Entry 9JK6 (electron microscopy, 3.00 A resolution); this record covers chains D and E of the 6 polymer chains in the assembly.

== Chain D (and E) ==
Molecule: Vang-like protein 1
Source organism: Homo sapiens
Notes: chain E of this document is another copy of the same molecule, construct and numbering; everything in this record applies to it too
Reference sequence: Q8TAA9 (VANG1_HUMAN); residue numbers follow UniProt; this construct covers 1-524
Amino-acid sequence (530 residues; each row starts with the number of its first residue; numbers below 1 keep their minus sign (Gly-5 is residue -5)):
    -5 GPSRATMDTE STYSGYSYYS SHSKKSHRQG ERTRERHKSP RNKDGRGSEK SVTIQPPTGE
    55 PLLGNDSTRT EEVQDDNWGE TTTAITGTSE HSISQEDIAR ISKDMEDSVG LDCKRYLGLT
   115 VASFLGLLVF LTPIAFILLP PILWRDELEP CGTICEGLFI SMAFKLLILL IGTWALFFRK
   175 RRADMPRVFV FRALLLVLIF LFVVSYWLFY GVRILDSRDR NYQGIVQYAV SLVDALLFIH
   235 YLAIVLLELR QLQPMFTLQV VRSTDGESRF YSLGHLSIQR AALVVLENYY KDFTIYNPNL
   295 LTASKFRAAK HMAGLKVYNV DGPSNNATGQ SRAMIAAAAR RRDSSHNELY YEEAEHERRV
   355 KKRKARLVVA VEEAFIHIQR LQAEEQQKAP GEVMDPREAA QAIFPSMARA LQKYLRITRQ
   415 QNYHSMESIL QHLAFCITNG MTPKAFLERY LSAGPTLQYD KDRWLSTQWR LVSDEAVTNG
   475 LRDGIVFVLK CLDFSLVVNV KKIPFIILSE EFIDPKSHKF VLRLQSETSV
Not modelled in the structure: -5 to 113, 309-328, 376-385, 520-524
Disulfide bonds: Cys145-Cys149
Differences from the reference sequence: expression tag (-5 to 0)
Curated features (UniProtKB/Swiss-Prot):
  - modified residue (Phosphoserine): Ser86, Ser88
Reported in the primary citation:
  - disease-associated variants - I136N, F153S, R274Q, F440V: decreased stability (proposed by the authors, not directly observed)
  - self-association interface (contacts with another copy of this molecule): Val239

== How chain D and chain E interact ==
Pairs across the interface - 150 pairs, chain D then chain E:
  Thr147(D) with Phe203(E); Asp213(E), hydrogen bond
  Ile148(D) with Asn215(E); Gly218(E)
  Glu150(D) with Phe203(E); Arg207(E), salt bridge
  Gly151(D) with Phe203(E); Tyr222(E)
  Ile154(D) with Tyr200(E), hydrophobic; Phe203(E), hydrophobic
  Ser155(D) with Tyr200(E)
  Phe158(D) with Leu195(E); Phe196(E), hydrophobic; Ser199(E)
  Leu161(D) with Leu192(E), hydrophobic
  Ile162(D) with Phe232(E); Ile233(E), hydrophobic; Leu236(E), hydrophobic
  Ile165(D) with Leu236(E), hydrophobic
  Gly166(D) with Leu236(E)
  Ala169(D) with Leu240(E), hydrophobic; Arg244(E), hydrogen bond (backbone-side chain)
  Leu170(D) with Val239(E), hydrophobic; Leu243(E); Arg244(E)
  Arg173(D) with Arg244(E); Gln247(E), hydrogen bond; His269(E)
  Arg175(D) with Phe499(E)
  Arg176(D) with Gln247(E); Pro248(E), hydrogen bond (side chain-backbone); Met249(E); Ile497(E); Phe499(E); Ile500(E)
  Ala177(D) with Phe499(E); Ile500(E)
  Asp178(D) with Phe499(E); Ile500(E), hydrogen bond (backbone-backbone); Ile501(E); Leu502(E), hydrogen bond (backbone-backbone)
  Pro180(D) with Leu502(E); Glu504(E)
  Arg181(D) with Glu504(E), salt bridge; Phe506(E)
  Gln221(D) with Gln221(E)
  Leu231(D) with Phe232(E), hydrophobic
  Phe232(D) with Phe232(E), hydrophobic
  His234(D) with Tyr235(E)
  Tyr235(D) with Tyr235(E)
  Ile238(D) with Tyr235(E); Leu243(E), hydrophobic
  Glu242(D) with Leu243(E)
  Leu243(D) with Leu243(E), hydrophobic
  Leu277(D) with Leu502(E), hydrophobic
  Leu280(D) with Ile500(E), hydrophobic; Leu502(E), hydrophobic
  Glu281(D) with Pro248(E)
  Lys285(D) with Phe264(E); Ser266(E), hydrogen bond
  Met306(D) with Leu518(E); Gln519(E)
  Lys355(D) with Tyr344(E)
  Lys356(D) with Asn341(E)
  Ala359(D) with Leu343(E), hydrophobic; Tyr344(E), hydrophobic
  Arg360(D) with Arg336(E); Asp337(E), hydrogen bond (side chain-backbone); Asn341(E), hydrogen bond
  Val362(D) with Leu343(E), hydrophobic
  Val363(D) with Arg336(E); Leu343(E), hydrophobic
  Ala364(D) with Arg336(E)
  Glu366(D) with Ser298(E); Arg301(E)
  Glu367(D) with His305(E), salt bridge; Arg336(E), salt bridge
  Ile370(D) with Ala302(E), hydrophobic; His305(E); Met306(E), hydrophobic
  His371(D) with His305(E)
  Ser400(D) with Ile329(E); Ala333(E); Arg336(E), hydrogen bond (backbone-side chain)
  Arg403(D) with Ala333(E), hydrogen bond (side chain-backbone); Arg334(E); Asp337(E), salt bridge
  Phe429(D) with Val480(E), hydrophobic; Val491(E), hydrophobic
  Asn433(D) with Val491(E)
  Met435(D) with Val255(E), hydrophobic; Ser257(E)
  Thr436(D) with Ser257(E), hydrogen bond (backbone-backbone); Thr258(E), hydrogen bond (side chain-backbone)
  Lys438(D) with Asp259(E)
  Ala439(D) with Gly260(E)
  Glu442(D) with Gly260(E); Ser262(E), hydrogen bond
  Pro449(D) with Phe264(E), hydrophobic
  Leu451(D) with Thr251(E); Lys495(E)
  Gln452(D) with Phe264(E)
  Trp458(D) with Pro498(E), hydrophobic
  Ser460(D) with Pro498(E); Phe499(E), hydrogen bond (side chain-backbone); Ile500(E); Ile501(E), hydrogen bond (backbone-backbone)
  Trp463(D) with Ile500(E); Ile501(E), hydrogen bond (backbone-backbone); Leu502(E); Ser503(E), hydrogen bond (backbone-backbone)
  Arg464(D) with Ser503(E); Glu505(E), salt bridge
  Leu465(D) with Ser503(E), hydrogen bond (backbone-backbone); Glu504(E); Glu505(E)
  Val466(D) with Glu505(E); Ile507(E), hydrophobic
  Val471(D) with Glu504(E)
  Leu483(D) with Leu502(E), hydrophobic
  Lys484(D) with Glu505(E), salt bridge; Ile507(E)
  His512(D) with Arg374(E); Pro390(E); Thr432(E), hydrogen bond (side chain-backbone)
  Lys513(D) with Leu375(E); Val387(E); Met388(E)
  Phe514(D) with Ile372(E), hydrophobic; Gln373(E); Arg374(E); Leu375(E), hydrophobic; Glu386(E); Val387(E); Met388(E), hydrogen bond (backbone-backbone); Ala393(E), hydrophobic; Ile431(E), hydrophobic
  Val515(D) with Ile372(E); Gln373(E), hydrogen bond (backbone-backbone); Leu375(E), hydrophobic; Glu386(E)
  Leu516(D) with His371(E); Ile372(E), hydrophobic; Met388(E), hydrophobic
  Arg517(D) with His371(E); Ile372(E); Gln373(E)
  Gln519(D) with Phe369(E); Ile370(E); Ile372(E)
Other interface residues (no listed pair), chain D (86 interface residues in all): Lys159, Trp168, Asp228, Gln273, Ala276, Tyr284, Arg352, Pro399, Ala404, Gly434, Lys455, Thr461, Gln462, Leu518
Other interface residues (no listed pair), chain E (91 interface residues in all): Leu188, Ser225, Asp228, Ala229, Gln253, Arg256, Tyr265, Ala330, Ser338, Ser339, His340, Asp389, Asp477, Val482, Asn493

== In short ==
The interface between chain D and chain E involves 86 residues on one side and 91 on the other, with 22
hydrogen bonds and 7 salt bridges. Among the polar pairs are Glu150(D)-Arg207(E), Arg181(D)-Glu504(E) and
Glu367(D)-His305(E). The paper reports that I136N, F153S and R274Q of chain D, among others, reduce stability;
a self-association interface involving Val239(D).
Both chains are Vang-like protein 1 (Homo sapiens). Entry 9JK6 (Human VANGL1 hexamer) was determined by
electron microscopy together with 9JK7, 9JK8, 9JK9 and 9JKA from the same study.
